PDB entry 4UNH | X-ray diffraction, 2.75 A resolution | chains A and B

[Chain A]
Protein: Insulin A chain
UniProt: P01308 (INS_HUMAN); residues 1-21 here correspond to UniProt positions 90-110 (UniProt number = residue number + 89)
Chain sequence (21 residues; each row starts with the number of its first residue):
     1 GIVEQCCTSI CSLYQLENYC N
Disulfide bonds: Cys-6/Cys-11

[Chain B]
Protein: Insulin B chain
UniProt: P01308 (INS_HUMAN); residues 1-30 here correspond to UniProt positions 25-54 (UniProt number = residue number + 24)
Chain sequence (30 residues; each row starts with the number of its first residue):
     1 FVNQHLCGSH LVEALYLVCG ERGFFGTPKT
Not modelled in the structure: 1, 30
Sequence notes: engineered mutation Gly-26 (Tyr50 in P01308)
Reported in the primary citation:
  - conformationally variable residues (loop rearrangement): Phe-25 to Thr-30

[Interface between chain A and chain B]
Residue-residue contacts (22; chain A residue first):
  Cys-6(A) / His-5(B)
  Cys-6(A) / Leu-6(B)  hydrogen bond (backbone-backbone)
  Cys-6(A) / Leu-11(B)  hydrophobic
  Cys-7(A) / His-5(B)  hydrogen bond (backbone-side chain)
  Cys-7(A) / Leu-6(B)
  Cys-7(A) / Cys-7(B)  disulfide
  Thr-8(A) / His-5(B)
  Ser-9(A) / His-5(B)  hydrogen bond (backbone-side chain)
  Ile-10(A) / Gln-4(B)
  Ile-10(A) / His-5(B)
  Leu-13(A) / Val-18(B)  hydrophobic
  Leu-16(A) / Leu-15(B)  hydrophobic
  Glu-17(A) / Val-18(B)
  Tyr-19(A) / Phe-24(B)
  Cys-20(A) / Cys-19(B)  disulfide
  Cys-20(A) / Gly-23(B)
  Cys-20(A) / Phe-24(B)  hydrophobic
  Asn-21(A) / Arg-22(B)
  Asn-21(A) / Gly-23(B)  hydrogen bond (backbone-backbone)
  Asn-21(A) / Phe-24(B)  hydrogen bond (backbone-backbone)
  Asn-21(A) / Phe-25(B)
  Asn-21(A) / Gly-26(B)  hydrogen bond (backbone-backbone)
Also at the interface, not in a pair above, chain A (14 interface residues in all): Ile-2, Val-3, Cys-11
Also at the interface, not in a pair above, chain B (15 interface residues in all): Ala-14, Thr-27
Cross-chain cystine bridges: Cys-7(A)/Cys-7(B), Cys-20(A)/Cys-19(B)

[In short]
Chain A and chain B form an interface of 14 and 15 residues respectively, with 2 disulfide bonds and 6
hydrogen bonds. Polar contacts include Cys-7(A)/His-5(B), Ser-9(A)/His-5(B) and Asn-21(A)/Phe-24(B). From the
paper: conformational variability at Phe-25(B).
Here chain A is Insulin A chain and chain B is Insulin B chain. Entry 4UNH (Human insulin B26Gly mutant
crystal structure) was determined by X-ray diffraction (same publication as 4UNE and 4UNG).
